5TES - chains A and B; structure by X-ray diffraction, 2.40 A resolution.

[Chain A]
Molecule: ATP-citrate synthase
Source organism: Homo sapiens
Notes: EC 2.3.3.8
Reference sequence: P53396 (ACLY_HUMAN), isoform P53396-2; numbering as in UniProt (aligned over 1-425)
Sequence (431 residues; row label = number of the first residue in the row):
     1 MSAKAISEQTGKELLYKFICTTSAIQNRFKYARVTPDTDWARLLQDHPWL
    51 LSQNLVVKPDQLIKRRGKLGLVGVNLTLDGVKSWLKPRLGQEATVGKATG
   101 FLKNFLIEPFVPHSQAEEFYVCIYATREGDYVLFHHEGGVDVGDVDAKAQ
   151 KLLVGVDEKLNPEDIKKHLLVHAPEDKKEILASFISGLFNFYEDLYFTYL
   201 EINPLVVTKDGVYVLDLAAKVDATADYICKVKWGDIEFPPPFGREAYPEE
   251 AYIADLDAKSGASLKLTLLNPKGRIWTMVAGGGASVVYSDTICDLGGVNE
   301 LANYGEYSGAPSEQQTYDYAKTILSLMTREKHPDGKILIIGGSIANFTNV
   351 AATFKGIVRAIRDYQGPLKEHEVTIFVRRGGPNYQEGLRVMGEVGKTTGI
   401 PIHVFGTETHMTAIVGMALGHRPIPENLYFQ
Disordered / not traced: 1, 143-147
Ion coordination: Mg2+: Asn203, Asp216 (together with ADP)
Small-molecule neighbours:
  - ADP (adenosine-5'-diphosphate): Val56, Lys58, Ile63, Lys64, Arg65, Arg66, Gly67, Val72, Val74, Glu108, Pro109, Phe110, Val111, His113, Glu118, Gly139, Val140, Asn203, Pro204, Leu215, Asp216
  - citrate anion (FLC): Ala280, Gly281, Gly282, Ser308, Gly309, Ala310, Ser343, Ala345, Asn346, Phe347, Thr348, Arg379
UniProt features mapped onto this chain:
  - binding site (ATP): Lys58, Arg66, Gly67, Pro109, Val111, Glu118, Asp216
  - binding site (Mg(2+)): Asp257, Ser260, Ala262
  - binding site (citrate): Gly309, Asn346, Thr348, Tyr364, Arg379
  - modified residue: Tyr131 (Phosphotyrosine), Ser263 (Phosphoserine)

[Chain B]
Molecule: ATP-citrate synthase
Source organism: Homo sapiens
Notes: EC 2.3.3.8
Reference sequence: P53396 (ACLY_HUMAN); residue numbers follow UniProt; this construct covers 488-810
Sequence (324 residues; numbered 487 to 810; the number before each row is that of its first residue):
   487 SKSTTLFSRHTKAIVWGMQTRAVQGMLDFDYVCSRDEPSVAAMVYPFTGD
   537 HKQKFYWGHKEILIPVFKNMADAMRKHPEVDVLINFASLRSAYDSTMETM
   587 NYAQIRTIAIIAEGIPEALTRKLIKKADQKGVTIIGPATVGGIKPGCFKI
   637 GNTGGMLDNILASKLYRPGSVAYVSRSGGMSNELNNIISRTTDGVYEGVA
   687 IGGDRYPGSTFMDHVLRYQDTPGVKMIVVLGEIGGTEEYKICRGIKEGRL
   737 TKPIVCWCIGTCATMFSSEVQFGHAGACANQASETAVAKNQALKEAGVFV
   787 PRSFDELGEIIQSVYEDLVANGVI
Modified positions: His760 (N1-phosphonohistidine; NEP)
Ion coordination: Mg2+ near His760 (its only coordinating residue here)
UniProt features mapped onto this chain:
  - active site: His760 (Tele-phosphohistidine intermediate)
  - binding site (CoA): Leu779 to Ser789
  - modified residue: Lys540 (N6-acetyllysine), Lys546 (N6-acetyllysine), Lys554 (N6-acetyllysine), Thr639 (Phosphothreonine), Ser663 (Phosphoserine), Tyr682 (Phosphotyrosine)
  - cross-link (Glycyl lysine isopeptide (Lys-Gly)): Lys540 (interchain with G-Cter in ubiquitin), Lys546 (interchain with G-Cter in ubiquitin), Lys554 (interchain with G-Cter in ubiquitin)

[How chain A and chain B interact]
Residue-residue contacts (92):
  Ser2(A) with Gln757(B); Ala761(B)
  Lys97(A) with Thr750(B); Phe752(B), hydrogen bond (side chain-backbone); Ser753(B)
  Ala98(A) with Ser753(B)
  Ala125(A) with Arg607(B); Tyr692(B), hydrogen bond (backbone-side chain)
  Thr126(A) with Arg607(B), hydrogen bond (backbone-side chain); Tyr692(B), hydrogen bond (backbone-side chain)
  Arg127(A) with Arg607(B); Ile610(B); Tyr692(B); Pro693(B), hydrogen bond (side chain-backbone); Gly694(B), hydrogen bond (side chain-backbone); Thr696(B)
  Gly129(A) with Arg607(B), hydrogen bond (backbone-side chain)
  Asp130(A) with Arg607(B), salt bridge
  Val156(A) with Arg607(B); Lys608(B)
  Asp157(A) with Lys608(B)
  Tyr196(A) with Pro602(B), hydrophobic; Leu605(B)
  Thr198(A) with Glu603(B)
  Lys220(A) with Cys764(B); Asn766(B), hydrogen bond
  Asp222(A) with Pro602(B); Glu603(B), hydrogen bond (side chain-backbone)
  Thr224(A) with Gly600(B); Ile601(B); Pro602(B)
  Ala225(A) with Pro602(B), hydrophobic
  Tyr227(A) with Leu575(B), hydrophobic; Arg576(B); Pro602(B); Leu605(B)
  Ile228(A) with Pro602(B), hydrophobic
  Pro241(A) with Ser754(B); Glu755(B)
  Phe242(A) with Ser754(B)
  Arg244(A) with Ser754(B), hydrogen bond; Glu755(B), hydrogen bond (side chain-backbone); Val756(B)
  Lys265(A) with Gly759(B)
  Leu269(A) with Val756(B), hydrophobic
  Gly282(A) with His760(B)
  Gly283(A) with Ser663(B); Ile745(B); His760(B)
  Ala284(A) with Met666(B), hydrophobic
  Val286(A) with Ile745(B), hydrophobic; Gly746(B); Phe758(B), hydrophobic
  Val287(A) with Ile745(B), hydrophobic; Phe790(B), hydrophobic
  Ser289(A) with Cys748(B)
  Asp290(A) with Ile745(B); Gly746(B), hydrogen bond (side chain-backbone); Thr747(B), hydrogen bond (side chain-backbone); Cys748(B), hydrogen bond (side chain-backbone)
  Cys293(A) with Cys748(B), hydrophobic; Met751(B), hydrophobic
  Val298(A) with Met751(B)
  Tyr304(A) with Gln757(B); Phe758(B); Gly759(B), hydrogen bond (side chain-backbone)
  Ser343(A) with Gly665(B), hydrogen bond (side chain-backbone); Glu669(B)
  Ile344(A) with Asn645(B); Gly665(B); Asn668(B), hydrogen bond (backbone-side chain); Glu669(B), hydrogen bond (backbone-side chain); Asn672(B)
  Ala345(A) with Asn668(B), hydrogen bond (backbone-side chain)
  Asn346(A) with Asn638(B); Thr639(B); Gly640(B), hydrogen bond (side chain-backbone); Gly641(B); Gly664(B), hydrogen bond (side chain-backbone); Gly665(B); Asn668(B)
  Phe347(A) with Val626(B), hydrophobic; Asn638(B)
  Arg378(A) with Glu669(B), salt bridge
  Pro382(A) with Met642(B), hydrophobic
  Asn383(A) with Met642(B)
  Thr407(A) with Arg676(B), hydrogen bond (backbone-side chain)
  Glu408(A) with Arg676(B), salt bridge
  Met411(A) with Met666(B), hydrophobic; Phe790(B), hydrophobic
  Thr412(A) with Asp791(B), hydrogen bond
  Arg422(A) with Asp791(B), salt bridge
Also at the interface, not in a pair above, chain A (52 interface residues in all): Ala3, Ser263, Thr267, Gly281, Thr291, Glu306
Also at the interface, not in a pair above, chain B (53 interface residues in all): Glu599, Ala604, Lys611, Ser695

[In short]
The interface between chain A and chain B involves 52 residues on one side and 53 on the other; the contacts
include 23 hydrogen bonds and 4 salt bridges. Polar pairs include Asp130(A)-Arg607(B), Arg378(A)-Glu669(B) and
Glu408(A)-Arg676(B). Chain A binds citrate anion and ADP.
Here chain A is ATP-citrate synthase and chain B is ATP-citrate synthase, both from Homo sapiens. Entry 5TES
(TEV Cleaved Human ATP Citrate Lyase Bound to Citrate and ADP) was determined by X-ray diffraction together
with 5TDE, 5TDM and 5TET from the same study.
